9CTP - chains B and C of the 7 polymer chains in the assembly; structure by electron microscopy, 3.62 A resolution.

# Chain B
Molecule: Gamma-aminobutyric acid receptor subunit alpha-1
Source organism: Homo sapiens
Reference sequence: P14867 (GBRA1_HUMAN); residues 1-429 here correspond to UniProt positions 28-456 (UniProt number = residue number + 27)
Sequence (429 residues; each row starts with the number of its first residue):
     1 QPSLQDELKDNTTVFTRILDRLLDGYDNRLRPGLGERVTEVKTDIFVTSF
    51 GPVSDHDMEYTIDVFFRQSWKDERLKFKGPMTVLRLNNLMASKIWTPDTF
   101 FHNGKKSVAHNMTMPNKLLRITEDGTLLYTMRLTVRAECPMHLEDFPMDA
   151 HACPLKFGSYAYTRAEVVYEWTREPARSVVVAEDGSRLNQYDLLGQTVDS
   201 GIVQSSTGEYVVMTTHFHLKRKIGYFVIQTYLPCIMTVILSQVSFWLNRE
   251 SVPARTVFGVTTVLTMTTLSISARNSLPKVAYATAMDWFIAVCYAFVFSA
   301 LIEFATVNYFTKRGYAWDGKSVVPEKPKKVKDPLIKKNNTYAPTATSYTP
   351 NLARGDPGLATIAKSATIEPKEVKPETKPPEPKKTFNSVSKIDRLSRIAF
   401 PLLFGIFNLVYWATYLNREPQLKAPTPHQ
Disordered / not traced: 1-9, 313-385, 419-429
Curated features (UniProtKB/Swiss-Prot):
  - binding site (4-aminobutanoate): Arg-67, Thr-130
  - binding site (3alpha-hydroxy-5alpha-pregnan-11,20-dione): Trp-246
  - glycosylation (N-linked (GlcNAc...) asparagine): Asn-11, Asn-111
Cystine bridges: Cys-139/Cys-153
Glycans and other covalent adducts: glycan linked to Asn-111
Ligand contacts: PIO ([(2R)-2-octanoyloxy-3-[oxidanyl-[(1R,2R,3S,4R,5R,6S)-2,3,6-tris(oxidanyl)-4,5-diphosphonooxy-cyclohexyl]oxy-phosphoryl]oxy-propyl] octanoate): Arg-249, Ser-299, Ile-302, Glu-303, Thr-306, Val-307, Phe-310, Lys-312, Phe-386, Asn-387, Ser-388, Val-389, Ser-390, Lys-391, Ile-392, Leu-395, Ser-396

# Chain C
Molecule: Gamma-aminobutyric acid receptor subunit beta-2
Source organism: Homo sapiens
Reference sequence: P47870 (GBRB2_HUMAN); residues 2-488 here correspond to UniProt positions 26-512 (UniProt number = residue number + 24)
Sequence (487 residues; each row starts with the number of its first residue):
     2 SVNDPSNMSLVKETVDRLLKGYDIRLRPDFGGPPVAVGMNIDIASIDMVS
    52 EVNMDYTLTMYFQQAWRDKRLSYNVIPLNLTLDNRVADQLWVPDTYFLND
   102 KKSFVHGVTVKNRMIRLHPDGTVLYGLRITTTAACMMDLRRYPLDEQNCT
   152 LEIESYGYTTDDIEFYWRGDDNAVTGVTKIELPQFSIVDYKLITKKVVFS
   202 TGSYPRLSLSFKLKRNIGYFILQTYMPSILITILSWVSFWINYDASAARV
   252 ALGITTVLTMTTINTHLRETLPKIPYVKAIDMYLMGCFVFVFMALLEYAL
   302 VNYIFFGRGPQRQKKAAEKAASANNEKMRLDVNKIFYKDIKQNGTQYRSL
   352 WDPTGNLSPTRRTTNYDFSLYTMDPHENILLSTLEIKNEMATSEAVMGLG
   402 DPRSTMLAYDASSIQYRKAGLPRHSFGRNALERHVAQKKSRLRRRASQLK
   452 ITIPDLTDVNAIDRWSRIFFPVVFSFFNIVYWLYYVN
Disordered / not traced: 2-6, 309-458, 488
Curated features (UniProtKB/Swiss-Prot):
  - binding site (histamine): Tyr-97, Ser-156, Tyr-157, Thr-202
  - binding site (4-aminobutanoate): Tyr-157, Thr-202
  - modified residue: Tyr-417 (Phosphotyrosine)
  - glycosylation (N-linked (GlcNAc...) asparagine): Asn-8, Asn-80, Asn-149
Cystine bridges: Cys-136/Cys-150
Glycans and other covalent adducts: N-acetylglucosamine (NAG) linked to Asn-80; glycan linked to Asn-149

# Chain B / chain C interface
Pairs across the interface (81; chain B residue first):
  Gly-25(B) / Lys-13(C)  hydrogen bond (backbone-side chain)
  Asp-27(B) / Lys-13(C)
  Asn-28(B) / Asp-84(C)
  Asn-28(B) / Arg-86(C)  hydrogen bond (backbone-side chain)
  Arg-29(B) / Val-16(C)
  Arg-29(B) / Asp-17(C)  salt bridge
  Arg-29(B) / Leu-83(C)
  Arg-29(B) / Asp-84(C)  hydrogen bond (backbone-backbone)
  Leu-30(B) / Met-9(C)  hydrophobic
  Leu-30(B) / Val-12(C)  hydrophobic
  Leu-30(B) / Leu-83(C)  hydrophobic
  Arg-31(B) / Met-9(C)
  Gly-33(B) / Met-9(C)
  Leu-34(B) / Met-9(C)
  Leu-34(B) / Val-12(C)  hydrophobic
  Gly-35(B) / Asn-8(C)
  Glu-36(B) / Asn-8(C)
  Met-58(B) / Pro-184(C)  hydrophobic
  Ser-92(B) / Arg-86(C)  hydrogen bond (backbone-side chain)
  Ile-94(B) / Arg-86(C)
  Pro-97(B) / Thr-110(C)
  Asp-98(B) / Val-111(C)
  Thr-99(B) / Val-109(C)
  Thr-99(B) / Thr-110(C)  hydrogen bond (backbone-side chain)
  Phe-100(B) / Tyr-62(C)
  Phe-100(B) / Val-109(C)
  Phe-100(B) / Asn-113(C)
  Phe-100(B) / Arg-129(C)
  Phe-101(B) / Arg-129(C)  hydrogen bond (backbone-side chain)
  Gly-104(B) / Arg-129(C)  hydrogen bond (backbone-side chain)
  Lys-105(B) / Asp-48(C)
  Lys-105(B) / Phe-105(C)
  Lys-105(B) / His-107(C)  hydrogen bond (backbone-side chain)
  Lys-106(B) / Phe-105(C)
  Ser-107(B) / Val-109(C)
  Ala-109(B) / Val-109(C)
  Met-131(B) / Thr-110(C)
  Leu-133(B) / Val-109(C)  hydrophobic
  Leu-133(B) / Thr-110(C)
  Tyr-160(B) / Tyr-62(C)  hydrophobic
  Tyr-160(B) / Arg-114(C)
  Tyr-160(B) / Met-115(C)  hydrophobic
  Tyr-160(B) / Gly-127(C)
  Tyr-160(B) / Leu-128(C)  hydrogen bond (side chain-backbone)
  Tyr-160(B) / Arg-129(C)  hydrogen bond (side chain-backbone)
  Ala-161(B) / Thr-82(C)
  Ala-161(B) / Met-115(C)  hydrophobic
  Ala-161(B) / Arg-117(C)  hydrogen bond (backbone-side chain)
  Tyr-162(B) / Thr-82(C)
  Tyr-162(B) / Asp-84(C)
  Thr-163(B) / Arg-117(C)
  Glu-166(B) / Thr-82(C)
  Ser-206(B) / Asp-43(C)  hydrogen bond
  Thr-207(B) / Gln-64(C)
  Thr-207(B) / Arg-117(C)  hydrogen bond (backbone-side chain)
  Thr-207(B) / Leu-125(C)
  Tyr-210(B) / Arg-117(C)
  Thr-256(B) / Ile-242(C)
  Thr-256(B) / Ala-249(C)
  Val-260(B) / Leu-253(C)  hydrophobic
  Val-260(B) / Thr-256(C)
  Val-263(B) / Leu-235(C)  hydrophobic
  Leu-264(B) / Thr-256(C)
  Leu-264(B) / Thr-260(C)
  Thr-267(B) / Pro-228(C)
  Arg-274(B) / Tyr-220(C)
  Arg-274(B) / Leu-223(C)
  Lys-279(B) / Pro-184(C)
  Lys-279(B) / Gln-185(C)
  Lys-279(B) / Tyr-220(C)
  Val-280(B) / Pro-184(C)
  Val-280(B) / Tyr-220(C)
  Ala-281(B) / Gly-219(C)
  Asp-287(B) / Leu-223(C)
  Tyr-294(B) / Leu-231(C)  hydrophobic
  Phe-298(B) / Ile-234(C)  hydrophobic
  Leu-301(B) / Leu-235(C)  hydrophobic
  Leu-301(B) / Val-238(C)  hydrophobic
  Asn-308(B) / Trp-241(C)
  Asn-308(B) / Ile-242(C)
  Tyr-309(B) / Arg-468(C)
Interface residues without a listed pair, chain B (63 interface residues in all): Pro-32, Asp-57, Phe-66, Arg-74, Thr-96, His-102, Val-108, Glu-138, Pro-140, Val-252, Pro-253, Ser-270, Ile-271, Tyr-282, Ala-283
Interface residues without a listed pair, chain C (57 interface residues in all): Leu-20, Ser-46, Met-49, Val-87, Gln-90, Thr-176, Glu-182, Asn-217, Gln-224, Ile-232, Asn-243, Ile-264, His-267

# Summary
63 residues of chain B face 57 of chain C across their interface, with 13 hydrogen bonds and 1 salt bridge.
Polar pairs include Arg-29(B)/Asp-17(C), Gly-25(B)/Lys-13(C) and Asn-28(B)/Arg-86(C). Bound to chain B:
compound PIO. N-acetylglucosamine is covalently linked to Asn-111(B).
Chain B is Gamma-aminobutyric acid receptor subunit alpha-1 and chain C is Gamma-aminobutyric acid receptor
subunit beta-2, both from Homo sapiens; the structure, Native human GABAA receptor of
beta2-alpha1-beta2-alpha3-gamma2 assembly, was determined by electron microscopy (same publication as 9CRS,
9CRV, 9CSB, 9CT0, 9CTJ, 9CTV and 6 further entries).
